Entry 7N6A (electron microscopy, 14.30 A resolution (very low resolution: no residue pairs are listed; an interface is given only as per-side residue counts)); this record covers chains G and H of the 12 polymer chains in the assembly.

[Chain G]
Molecule: Spike glycoprotein E1
Source organism: Eastern equine encephalitis virus (strain Florida 91-469)
UniProt: Q4QXJ7 (POLS_EEEVF); residues 1-441 here correspond to UniProt positions 802-1242 (UniProt number = residue number + 801)
Sequence (441 residues; row label = number of the first residue in the row):
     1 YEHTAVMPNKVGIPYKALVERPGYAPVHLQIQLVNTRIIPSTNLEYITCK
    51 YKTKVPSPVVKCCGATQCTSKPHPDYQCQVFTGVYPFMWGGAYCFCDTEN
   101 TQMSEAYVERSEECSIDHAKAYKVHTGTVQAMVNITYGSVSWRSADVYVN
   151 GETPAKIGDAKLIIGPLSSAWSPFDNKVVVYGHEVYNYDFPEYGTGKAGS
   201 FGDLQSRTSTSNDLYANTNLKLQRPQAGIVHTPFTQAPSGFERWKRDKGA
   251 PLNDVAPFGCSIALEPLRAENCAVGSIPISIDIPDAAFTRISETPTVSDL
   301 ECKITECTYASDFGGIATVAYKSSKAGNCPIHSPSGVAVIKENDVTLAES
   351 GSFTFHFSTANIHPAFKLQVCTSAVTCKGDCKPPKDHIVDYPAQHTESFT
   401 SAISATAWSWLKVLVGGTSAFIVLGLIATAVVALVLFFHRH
Unresolved in the structure: 401-441
Cystine bridges: Cys49-Cys114, Cys62-Cys94, Cys63-Cys96, Cys68-Cys78, Cys260-Cys272, Cys302-Cys377, Cys307-Cys381, Cys329-Cys371

[Chain H]
Molecule: Spike glycoprotein E2
Source organism: Eastern equine encephalitis virus (strain Florida 91-469)
UniProt: Q4QXJ7 (POLS_EEEVF); residues 1-420 here correspond to UniProt positions 325-744 (UniProt number = residue number + 324)
Sequence (420 residues; row label = number of the first residue in the row):
     1 DLDTHFTQYKLARPYIADCPNCGHSRCDSPIAIEEVRGDAHAGVIRIQTS
    51 AMFGLKTDGVDLAYMSFMNGKTQKSIKIDNLHVRTSAPCSLVSHHGYYIL
   101 AQCPPGDTVTVGFHDGPNRHTCTVAHKVEFRPVGREKYRHPPEHGVELPC
   151 NRYTHKRADQGHYVEMHQPGLVADHSLLSIHSAKVKITVPSGAQVKYYCK
   201 CPDVREGITSSDHTTTCTDVKQCRAYLIDNKKWVYNSGRLPRGEGDTFKG
   251 KLHVPFVPVKAKCIATLAPEPLVEHKHRTLILHLHPDHPTLLTTRSLGSD
   301 ANPTRQWIERPTTVNFTVTGEGLEYTWGNHPPKRVWAQESGEGNPHGWPH
   351 EVVVYYYNRYPLTTIIGLCTCVAIIMVSCVTSVWLLCRTRNLCITPYKLA
   401 PNAQVPILLALLCCIKPTRA
Unresolved in the structure: 352-420
Cystine bridges: Cys19-Cys122, Cys22-Cys27, Cys89-Cys103, Cys150-Cys263, Cys199-Cys223, Cys201-Cys217

[Chain G / chain H interface]
At this resolution (14 A) residue pairs are not listed: 123 residues of chain G and 124 of chain H lie at the interface.

[Summary]
123 residues of chain G and 124 residues of chain H are in contact.
Chain G is Spike glycoprotein E1 and chain H is Spike glycoprotein E2, both from Eastern equine encephalitis
virus (strain Florida 91-469); the structure, Pre-fusion state 1 of EEEV with localized reconstruction, was
determined by electron microscopy (same publication as 7N69).
